Entry 6V85 (electron microscopy, 4.38 A resolution (low resolution: residue-level contacts below are approximate; hydrogen-bond / salt-bridge calls are withheld)); this record covers chains A and B of the 6 polymer chains in the assembly.

[Chain A]
Protein: RNA-directed RNA polymerase L
Source organism: Parainfluenza virus 5 (strain W3)
Notes: EC 2.7.7.48, 2.1.1.56, 2.7.7.88, 2.1.1.296
UniProtKB: Q88434 (L_PIV5); residues 1-2255 here = UniProt positions 1-2255
Sequence (2255 residues; numbered 1 to 2255; the number before each row is that of its first residue):
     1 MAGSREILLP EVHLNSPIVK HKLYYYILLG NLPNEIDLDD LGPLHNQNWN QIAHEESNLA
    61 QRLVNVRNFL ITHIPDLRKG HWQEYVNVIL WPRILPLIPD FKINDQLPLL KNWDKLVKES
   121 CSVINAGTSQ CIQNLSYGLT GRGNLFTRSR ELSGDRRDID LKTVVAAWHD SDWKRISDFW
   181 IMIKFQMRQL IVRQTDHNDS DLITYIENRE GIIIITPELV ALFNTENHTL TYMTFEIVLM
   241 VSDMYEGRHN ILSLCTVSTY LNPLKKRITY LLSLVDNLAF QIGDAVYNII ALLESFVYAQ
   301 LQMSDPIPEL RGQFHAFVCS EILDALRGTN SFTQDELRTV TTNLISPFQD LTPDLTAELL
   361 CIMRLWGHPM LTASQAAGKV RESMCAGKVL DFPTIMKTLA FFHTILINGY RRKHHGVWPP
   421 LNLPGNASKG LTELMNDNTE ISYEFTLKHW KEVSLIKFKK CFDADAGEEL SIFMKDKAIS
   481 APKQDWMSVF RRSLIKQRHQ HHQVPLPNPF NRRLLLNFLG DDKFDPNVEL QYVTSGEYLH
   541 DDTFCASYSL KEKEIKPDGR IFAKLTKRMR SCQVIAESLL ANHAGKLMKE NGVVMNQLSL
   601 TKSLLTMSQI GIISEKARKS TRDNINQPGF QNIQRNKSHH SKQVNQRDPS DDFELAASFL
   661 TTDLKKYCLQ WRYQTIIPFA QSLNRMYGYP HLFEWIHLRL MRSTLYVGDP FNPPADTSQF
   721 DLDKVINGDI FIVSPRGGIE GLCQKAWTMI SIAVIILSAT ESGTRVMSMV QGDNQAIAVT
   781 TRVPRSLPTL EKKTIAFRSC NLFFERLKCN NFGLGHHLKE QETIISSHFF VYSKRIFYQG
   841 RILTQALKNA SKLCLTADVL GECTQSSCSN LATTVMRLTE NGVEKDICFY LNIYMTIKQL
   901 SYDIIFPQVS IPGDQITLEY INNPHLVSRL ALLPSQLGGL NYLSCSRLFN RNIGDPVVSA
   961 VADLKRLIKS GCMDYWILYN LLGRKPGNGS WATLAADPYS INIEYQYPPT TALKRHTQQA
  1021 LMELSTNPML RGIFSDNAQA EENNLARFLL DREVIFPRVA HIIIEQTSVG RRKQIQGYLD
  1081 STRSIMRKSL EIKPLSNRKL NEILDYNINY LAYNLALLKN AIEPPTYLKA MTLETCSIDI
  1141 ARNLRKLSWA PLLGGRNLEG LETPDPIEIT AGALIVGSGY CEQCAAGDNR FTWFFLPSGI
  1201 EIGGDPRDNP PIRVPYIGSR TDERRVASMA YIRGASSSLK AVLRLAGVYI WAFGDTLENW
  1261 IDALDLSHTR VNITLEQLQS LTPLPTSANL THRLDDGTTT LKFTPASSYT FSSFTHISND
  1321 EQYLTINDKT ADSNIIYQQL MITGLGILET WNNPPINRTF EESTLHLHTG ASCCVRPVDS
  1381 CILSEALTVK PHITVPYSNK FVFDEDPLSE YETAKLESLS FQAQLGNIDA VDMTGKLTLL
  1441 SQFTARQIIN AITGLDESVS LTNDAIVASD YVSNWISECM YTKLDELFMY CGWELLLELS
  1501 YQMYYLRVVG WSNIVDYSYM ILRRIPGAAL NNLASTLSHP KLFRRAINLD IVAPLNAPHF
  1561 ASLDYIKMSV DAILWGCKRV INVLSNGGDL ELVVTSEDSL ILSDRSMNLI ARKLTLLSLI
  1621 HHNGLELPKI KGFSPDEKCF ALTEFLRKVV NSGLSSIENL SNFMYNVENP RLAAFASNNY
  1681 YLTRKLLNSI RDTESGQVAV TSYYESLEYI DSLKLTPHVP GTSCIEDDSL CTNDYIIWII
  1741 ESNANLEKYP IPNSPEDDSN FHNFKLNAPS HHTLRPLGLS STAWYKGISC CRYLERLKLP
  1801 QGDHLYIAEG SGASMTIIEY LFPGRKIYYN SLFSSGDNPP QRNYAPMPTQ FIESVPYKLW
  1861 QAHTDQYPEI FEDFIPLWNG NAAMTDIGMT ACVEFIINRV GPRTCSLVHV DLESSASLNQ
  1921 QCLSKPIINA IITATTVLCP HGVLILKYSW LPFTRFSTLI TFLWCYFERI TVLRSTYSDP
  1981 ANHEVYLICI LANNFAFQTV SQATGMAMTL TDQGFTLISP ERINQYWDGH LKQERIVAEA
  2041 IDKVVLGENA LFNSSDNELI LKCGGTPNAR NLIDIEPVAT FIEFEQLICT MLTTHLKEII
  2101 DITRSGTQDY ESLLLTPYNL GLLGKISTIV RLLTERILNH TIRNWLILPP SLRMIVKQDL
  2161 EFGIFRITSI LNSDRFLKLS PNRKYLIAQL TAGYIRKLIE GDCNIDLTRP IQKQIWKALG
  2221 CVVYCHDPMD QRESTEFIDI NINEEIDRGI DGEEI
Not modelled in the structure: 1-4, 34-41, 148-156, 198-201, 225-228, 495-506, 537-539, 550-561, 615-655, 708-710, 724-729, 736-737, 1185-1190, 1226-1230, 1398-1434, 1454-1475, 1556-1560, 1596-1603, 1666-1672, 1702-1730, 1837-1846, 1863-1886, 1900-1904, 1936-1939, 1989-1998, 2062-2075, 2105-2120, 2176-2185, 2202-2206, 2227-2255
Bound ions: Zn2+ site 1: Cys-1136, Cys-1373, Cys-1374; Zn2+ site 2 near His-1368 (its only coordinating residue here)
UniProt features mapped onto this chain:
  - binding site (ATP): Leu-1805 to Ser-1814

[Chain B]
Protein: Phosphoprotein
Source organism: Parainfluenza virus 5 (strain W3)
UniProtKB: P11208 (PHOSP_PIV5); residue numbers follow UniProt; this construct covers 1-392
Sequence (392 residues; each row starts with the number of its first residue):
     1 MDPTDLSFSP DEINKLIETG LNTVEYFTSQ QVTGTSSLGK NTIPPGVTGL LTNAAEAKIQ
    61 ESTNHQKGSV GGGAKPKKPR PKIAIVPADD KTVPGKPIPN PLLGLDSTPS TQTVLDLSGK
   121 TLPSGSYKGV KLAKFGKENL MTRFIEEPRE NPIATSSPID FKRGAGIPAG SIEGSTQSDG
   181 WEMKSRSLSG AIHPVLQSPL QQGDLNALVT SVQSLALNVN EILNTVRNLD SRMNQLETKV
   241 DRILSSQSLI QTIKNDIVGL KAGMATLEGM ITTVKIMDPG VPSNVTVEDV RKTLSNHAVV
   301 VPESFNDSFL TQSEDVISLD ELARPTATSV KKIVRKVPPQ KDLTGLKITL EQLAKDCISK
   361 PKMREEYLLK INQASSEAQL IDLKKAIIRS AI
Not modelled in the structure: 1-198, 271-392

[How chain A and chain B interact]
Residue-residue contacts - 6 pairs, chain A then chain B:
  Phe-392(A) with Thr-266(B); Met-270(B)
  Asn-426(A) with Val-258(B); Gly-259(B); Ala-262(B)
  Lys-451(A) with Thr-266(B)
Other interface residues (no listed pair), chain A (6 interface residues in all): Met-396, Gly-425, Gln-674

[In short]
Chain A and chain B form an interface of 6 and 5 residues respectively. The Zn2+ site 1 is built by
Cys-1136(A), Cys-1373(A) and Cys-1374(A). From UniProt: 10 ATP-binding residues on chain A.
Here chain A is RNA-directed RNA polymerase L and chain B is Phosphoprotein, both from Parainfluenza virus 5
(strain W3). Entry 6V85 (Parainfluenza virus 5 L-P complex) was determined by electron microscopy, deposited
together with 6V86 and 6VAG.
